PDB entry 8VRN | electron microscopy, 2.57 A resolution | chains B and C of the 9 polymer chains in the assembly

# Chain B
Name: Gamma-aminobutyric acid receptor subunit alpha-1
From: Homo sapiens
UniProtKB: P14867 (GBRA1_HUMAN); residues 1-312 here correspond to UniProt positions 28-339 (UniProt number = residue number + 27)
Amino-acid sequence (358 residues; each row starts with the number of its first residue):
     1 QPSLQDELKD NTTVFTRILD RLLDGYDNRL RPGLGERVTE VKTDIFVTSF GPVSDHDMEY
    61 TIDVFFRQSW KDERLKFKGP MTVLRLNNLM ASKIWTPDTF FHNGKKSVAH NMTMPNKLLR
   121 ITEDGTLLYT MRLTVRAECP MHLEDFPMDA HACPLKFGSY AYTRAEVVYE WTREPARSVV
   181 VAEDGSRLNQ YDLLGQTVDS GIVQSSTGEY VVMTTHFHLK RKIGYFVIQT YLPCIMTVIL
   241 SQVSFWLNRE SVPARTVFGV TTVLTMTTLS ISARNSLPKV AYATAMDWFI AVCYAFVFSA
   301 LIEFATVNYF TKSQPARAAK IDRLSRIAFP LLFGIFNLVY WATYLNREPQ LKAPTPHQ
Disordered / not traced: 1-9, 348-358
Cystine bridges: C139-C153
Covalently attached groups: glycan linked to N111
Construct notes: linker (313-319)
Residues lining bound ligands:
  - A1ADN (3-(4-methylphenyl)-2-phenylquinazolin-4(3H)-one): I228, Q229, L232, P233, M236, T237, T265, L269
  - gamma-amino-butanoic acid (ABU): F65, R67, L118, T130
  - phosphatidylethanolamine (PTY): K222, I223, G224, V227, I228, L232, I235, I239, P330, F333, G334, N337, W341
  - Q3G (O-[(R)-[(2S)-2-(hexadecanoyloxy)-3-(octadecanoyloxy)propoxy](hydroxy)phosphoryl]-D-serine): I302, T306, Y309, F310, R317
Curated features (UniProtKB/Swiss-Prot):
  - binding site (4-aminobutanoate): R67, T130
  - binding site (3alpha-hydroxy-5alpha-pregnan-11,20-dione): W246
  - glycosylation (N-linked (GlcNAc...) asparagine): N11, N111

# Chain C
Name: Gamma-aminobutyric acid receptor subunit beta-2
From: Homo sapiens
UniProtKB: P47870 (GBRB2_HUMAN); residues 1-307 here correspond to UniProt positions 25-331 (UniProt number = residue number + 24)
Amino-acid sequence (364 residues; each row starts with the number of its first residue):
     1 QSVNDPSNMS LVKETVDRLL KGYDIRLRPD FGGPPVAVGM NIDIASIDMV SEVNMDYTLT
    61 MYFQQAWRDK RLSYNVIPLN LTLDNRVADQ LWVPDTYFLN DKKSFVHGVT VKNRMIRLHP
   121 DGTVLYGLRI TTTAACMMDL RRYPLDEQNC TLEIESYGYT TDDIEFYWRG DDNAVTGVTK
   181 IELPQFSIVD YKLITKKVVF STGSYPRLSL SFKLKRNIGY FILQTYMPSI LITILSWVSF
   241 WINYDASAAR VALGITTVLT MTTINTHLRE TLPKIPYVKA IDMYLMGCFV FVFMALLEYA
   301 LVNYIFFSQP ARAAAIDRWS RIFFPVVFSF FNIVYWLYYV NVDGSGATNF SLLKQAGDVE
   361 ENPG
Disordered / not traced: 1-6, 341-364
Cystine bridges: C136-C150
Covalently attached groups: N-acetylglucosamine (NAG) linked to N80, N149
Construct notes: linker (308-315)
Residues lining bound ligands:
  - A1ADN (3-(4-methylphenyl)-2-phenylquinazolin-4(3H)-one): T262, N265, D282, L285, M286, F289, V290
  - gamma-amino-butanoic acid (ABU): Y97, E155, S156, Y157, F200, T202, Y205
  - phosphatidylethanolamine (PTY), molecule 1: P276, V278, M286
  - phosphatidylethanolamine (PTY), molecule 2: Y277, V278, M283, M286, G287, V290, F291, F330, F331, V334, Y335, Y338, Y339
  - phosphatidylethanolamine (PTY), molecule 3: L297, A300, L301, Y304
  - Q3G (O-[(R)-[(2S)-2-(hexadecanoyloxy)-3-(octadecanoyloxy)propoxy](hydroxy)phosphoryl]-D-serine): W237, V238, W241, R321, I322, P325, V326, S329
Curated features (UniProtKB/Swiss-Prot):
  - binding site (histamine): Y97, S156, Y157, T202
  - binding site (4-aminobutanoate): Y157, T202
  - glycosylation (N-linked (GlcNAc...) asparagine): N8, N80, N149

# Chain B / chain C interface
Residue-residue contacts - 88 pairs, chain B then chain C:
  D27(B) - K13(C)
  N28(B) - D84(C)
  N28(B) - R86(C)
  R29(B) - V16(C)
  R29(B) - D17(C)  salt bridge
  R29(B) - L20(C)
  R29(B) - L83(C)
  R29(B) - D84(C)  hydrogen bond (backbone-backbone)
  R29(B) - Q90(C)
  L30(B) - M9(C)
  L30(B) - V12(C)  hydrophobic
  L30(B) - K13(C)
  L30(B) - L83(C)  hydrophobic
  R31(B) - M9(C)
  P32(B) - M9(C)  hydrophobic
  G33(B) - M9(C)
  L34(B) - M9(C)
  L34(B) - V12(C)  hydrophobic
  G35(B) - N8(C)
  R74(B) - M9(C)
  S92(B) - R86(C)  hydrogen bond (backbone-side chain)
  I94(B) - R86(C)
  P97(B) - T110(C)
  D98(B) - V111(C)
  T99(B) - V109(C)
  T99(B) - T110(C)  hydrogen bond (backbone-backbone)
  F100(B) - Y62(C)
  F100(B) - V109(C)
  F100(B) - N113(C)
  F100(B) - R129(C)
  F101(B) - R129(C)  hydrogen bond (backbone-side chain)
  H102(B) - R129(C)
  G104(B) - H107(C)
  G104(B) - R129(C)  hydrogen bond (backbone-side chain)
  K105(B) - F105(C)
  K105(B) - H107(C)
  K106(B) - F105(C)
  S107(B) - V109(C)
  A109(B) - V109(C)
  M131(B) - T110(C)
  L133(B) - V109(C)  hydrophobic
  Y160(B) - Y62(C)
  Y160(B) - N113(C)
  Y160(B) - R114(C)
  Y160(B) - M115(C)  hydrophobic
  Y160(B) - G127(C)
  Y160(B) - L128(C)
  Y160(B) - R129(C)  hydrogen bond (side chain-backbone)
  A161(B) - T82(C)
  A161(B) - M115(C)  hydrophobic
  A161(B) - R117(C)  hydrogen bond (backbone-side chain)
  Y162(B) - T82(C)
  E166(B) - T82(C)  hydrogen bond
  T207(B) - M115(C)
  T207(B) - R117(C)  hydrogen bond (backbone-side chain)
  T207(B) - L125(C)
  Y210(B) - R117(C)  hydrogen bond
  P253(B) - A249(C)  hydrophobic
  T256(B) - A249(C)
  T256(B) - L253(C)
  V260(B) - L253(C)  hydrophobic
  V260(B) - T256(C)
  V263(B) - I232(C)  hydrophobic
  V263(B) - L235(C)  hydrophobic
  L264(B) - T260(C)
  T267(B) - I232(C)
  T267(B) - I264(C)
  I271(B) - Q224(C)  hydrogen bond (backbone-side chain)
  I271(B) - I264(C)  hydrophobic
  I271(B) - H267(C)
  R274(B) - Y220(C)
  R274(B) - L223(C)
  R274(B) - Q224(C)
  K279(B) - P184(C)
  K279(B) - Y220(C)
  V280(B) - Y220(C)
  A281(B) - N217(C)
  Y282(B) - L223(C)
  D287(B) - L223(C)
  Y294(B) - L231(C)
  Y294(B) - I232(C)
  F298(B) - L231(C)
  F298(B) - I234(C)  hydrophobic
  L301(B) - L235(C)  hydrophobic
  I302(B) - V238(C)  hydrophobic
  N308(B) - I242(C)
  N308(B) - N243(C)
  K312(B) - N243(C)
Other interface residues (no listed pair), chain B (66 interface residues in all): G25, Y26, F66, W95, T96, V108, E138, T163, S206, V252, V257, T268, S270, A283, A305, Y309
Other interface residues (no listed pair), chain C (57 interface residues in all): S46, D48, Q64, V87, Q185, G219, P228, W241, A248, A252, T263, T271, R321

# Overview
66 residues of chain B and 57 residues of chain C are in contact, with 11 hydrogen bonds and 1 salt bridge.
Polar pairs include R29(B)-D17(C), S92(B)-R86(C) and F101(B)-R129(C). Compound Q3G is bound between chain B
and chain C.
Chain B is Gamma-aminobutyric acid receptor subunit alpha-1 and chain C is Gamma-aminobutyric acid receptor
subunit beta-2, both from Homo sapiens; the structure, Human GABAA receptor alpha1-beta2-gamma2 subtype in
complex with GABA plus PPTQ, was determined by electron microscopy (same publication as 8VQY).
